7XR1 - chains B and C of the 6 polymer chains in the assembly; structure by X-ray diffraction, 2.81 A resolution.

Chain B:
Protein: Tubulin beta chain
Organism: Sus scrofa
UniProtKB: A0A287AGU7 (A0A287AGU7_PIG); residues 1-445 here = UniProt positions 1-445
Chain sequence (445 residues; numbered 1 to 445; the number before each row is that of its first residue):
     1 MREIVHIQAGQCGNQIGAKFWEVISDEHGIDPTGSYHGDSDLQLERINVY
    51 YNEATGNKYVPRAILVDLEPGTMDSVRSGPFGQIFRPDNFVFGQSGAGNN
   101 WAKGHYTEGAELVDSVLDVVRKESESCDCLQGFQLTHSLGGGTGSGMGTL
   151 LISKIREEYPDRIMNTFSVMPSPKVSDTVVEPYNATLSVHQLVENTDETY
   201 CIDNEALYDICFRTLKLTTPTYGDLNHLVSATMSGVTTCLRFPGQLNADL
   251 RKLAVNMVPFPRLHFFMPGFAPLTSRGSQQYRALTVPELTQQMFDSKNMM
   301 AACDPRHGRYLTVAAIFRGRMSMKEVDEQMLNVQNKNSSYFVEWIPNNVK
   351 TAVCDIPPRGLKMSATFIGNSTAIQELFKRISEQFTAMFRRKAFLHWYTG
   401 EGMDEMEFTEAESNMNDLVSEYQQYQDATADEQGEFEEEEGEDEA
Disordered / not traced: 1, 277-279, 429-445
Metal / ion sites: Mg2+: Gln11 (together with GDP)
Small-molecule neighbours:
  - GDP (guanosine-5'-diphosphate): Gly10, Gln11, Cys12, Gln15, Ile16, Asp67, Asn99, Ser138, Gly140, Gly141, Gly142, Thr143, Gly144, Ser145, Val169, Pro171, Val175, Asp177, Glu181, Asn204, Leu207, Tyr222, Leu225, Asn226
  - GY2 (2-chloranyl-6-fluoranyl-N-(4-methoxyphenyl)-N-methyl-quinazolin-4-amine): Cys239, Leu240, Leu246, Ala248, Asp249, Lys252, Leu253, Asn256, Met257, Thr312, Val313, Ala314, Ala315, Ile316, Asn348, Lys350, Thr351, Ala352

Chain C:
Protein: Tubulin alpha-1B chain
Organism: Sus scrofa
UniProtKB: Q2XVP4 (TBA1B_PIG); numbering as in UniProt (aligned over 1-450)
Chain sequence (450 residues; numbered 1 to 450; the number before each row is that of its first residue):
     1 MRECISIHVGQAGVQIGNACWELYCLEHGIQPDGQMPSDKTIGGGDDSFN
    51 TFFSETGAGKHVPRAVFVDLEPTVIDEVRTGTYRQLFHPEQLITGKEDAA
   101 NNYARGHYTIGKEIIDLVLDRIRKLADQCTGLQGFLVFHSFGGGTGSGFT
   151 SLLMERLSVDYGKKSKLEFSIYPAPQVSTAVVEPYNSILTTHTTLEHSDC
   201 AFMVDNEAIYDICRRNLDIERPTYTNLNRLISQIVSSITASLRFDGALNV
   251 DLTEFQTNLVPYPRIHFPLATYAPVISAEKAYHEQLSVAEITNACFEPAN
   301 QMVKCDPRHGKYMACCLLYRGDVVPKDVNAAIATIKTKRSIQFVDWCPTG
   351 FKVGINYQPPTVVPGGDLAKVQRAVCMLSNTTAIAEAWARLDHKFDLMYA
   401 KRAFVHWYVGEGMEEGEFSEAREDMAALEKDYEEVGVDSVEGEGEEEGEE
Disordered / not traced: 441-450
UniProt features mapped onto this chain:
  - motif: Met1 to Cys4 (MREC motif)
  - active site: Glu254
  - binding site (GTP): Gly10, Gln11, Ala12, Gln15, Glu71, Ala99, Ser140, Gly143, Gly144, Thr145, Gly146, Thr179, Glu183, Asn206, Tyr224, Asn228, Leu252
  - binding site (Mg(2+)): Glu71
  - modified residue: Lys40 (N6,N6,N6-trimethyllysine), Ser48 (Phosphoserine), Ser232 (Phosphoserine), Tyr282 (3'-nitrotyrosine), Arg339 (Omega-N-methylarginine), Ser439 (Phosphoserine), Glu443 (5-glutamyl polyglutamate), Glu445 (5-glutamyl polyglutamate)
  - cross-link (Glycyl lysine isopeptide (Lys-Gly)): Lys326 (interchain with G-Cter in ubiquitin), Lys370 (interchain with G-Cter in ubiquitin)
Metal / ion sites: Ca2+: Asp39, Thr41, Gly44, Glu55
Small-molecule neighbours:
  - GTP (guanosine-5'-triphosphate): Gly10, Gln11, Ala12, Gln15, Ile16, Asp69, Asp98, Ala99, Ala100, Asn101, Asn102, Ser140, Gly142, Gly143, Gly144, Thr145, Gly146, Ile171, Pro173, Val177, Ser178, Thr179, Glu183, Asn206, Tyr224, Leu227, Asn228, Ile231
  - GY2 (2-chloranyl-6-fluoranyl-N-(4-methoxyphenyl)-N-methyl-quinazolin-4-amine): Thr179, Ala180, Val181

How chain B and chain C interact:
Contacting residue pairs (36):
  Asn99(B) with Glu254(C), hydrogen bond
  Asp177(B) with Glu254(C); Lys352(C), hydrogen bond (backbone-side chain)
  Thr178(B) with Glu254(C); Asn258(C)
  Val179(B) with Asn258(C), hydrogen bond (backbone-side chain); Pro348(C), hydrophobic
  Val180(B) with Thr257(C)
  Thr219(B) with Lys326(C); Asn329(C)
  Ala387(B) with Trp346(C)
  Met388(B) with Trp346(C)
  Arg390(B) with Asp345(C), salt bridge; Ser439(C), hydrogen bond
  Arg391(B) with Tyr262(C), hydrogen bond (backbone-side chain); Asp345(C), salt bridge; Trp346(C); Glu434(C), hydrogen bond (side chain-backbone); Val435(C); Val437(C), hydrogen bond (side chain-backbone); Asp438(C); Ser439(C), hydrogen bond
  Lys392(B) with Tyr262(C)
  Ala393(B) with Tyr262(C); Trp346(C), hydrophobic
  Phe394(B) with Thr257(C); Asn258(C); Val260(C); Pro261(C), hydrogen bond (backbone-backbone)
  His396(B) with Val260(C), hydrogen bond (side chain-backbone); Pro261(C); Tyr262(C); Pro263(C)
  Trp397(B) with Gln256(C); Thr257(C), hydrogen bond (side chain-backbone); Val260(C)
Interface residues without a listed pair, chain B (18 interface residues in all): Gln94, Ser95, Gly98
Interface residues without a listed pair, chain C (22 interface residues in all): Arg2, Pro325, Cys347

Summary:
18 residues of chain B and 22 residues of chain C are in contact; the contacts include 11 hydrogen bonds and 2
salt bridges. Polar pairs include Arg390(B)-Asp345(C), Arg391(B)-Asp345(C) and Asn99(B)-Glu254(C). Chain B
binds GDP and compound GY2.
Chain B is Tubulin beta chain and chain C is Tubulin alpha-1B chain, both from Sus scrofa; the structure,
Crystal structure of T2R-TTL-3a complex, was determined by X-ray diffraction.
